8HXY - chains A and J of the 15 polymer chains in the assembly; structure by electron microscopy, 3.10 A resolution.

# Chain A
Protein: Histone H3
From: Xenopus laevis
Reference sequence: A0A310TTQ1 (A0A310TTQ1_XENLA); residues 1-135 here correspond to UniProt positions 2-136 (UniProt number = residue number + 1)
Amino-acid sequence (135 residues; each row starts with the number of its first residue):
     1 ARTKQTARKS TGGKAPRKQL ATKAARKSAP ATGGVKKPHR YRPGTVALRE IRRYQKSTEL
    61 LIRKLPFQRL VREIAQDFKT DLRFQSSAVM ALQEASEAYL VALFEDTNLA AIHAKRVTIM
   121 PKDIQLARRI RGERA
Unresolved in the structure: 1-32, 135
Differences from the reference sequence: engineered mutation Ala110 (Cys111 in A0A310TTQ1)
Modified residues: Lys36 (2-{[(2R)-2-amino-2-carboxyethyl]sulfanyl}-N,N,N-trimethylethanaminium; ML3)

# Chain J
Molecule: 352-nt DNA strand
Sequence (352 nucleotides; row label = number of the first residue in the row):
     1 ATCGCTGTTC AATACATGCA CAGGATGTAT ATATCTGACA CGTGCCTGGA GACTAGGGAG
    61 TAATCCCCTT GGCGGTTAAA ACGCGGGGGA CAGCGCGTAC GTGCGTTTAA GCGGTGCTAG
   121 AGCTGTCTAC GACCAATTGA GCGGCCTCGG CACCGGGATT CTCCAGTCTA GAACTGGCAG
   181 TACTTTCAAT ACATGCACAG GATGTATATA TCTGACACGT GCCTGGAGAC TAGGGAGTAA
   241 TCCCCTTGGC GGTTAAAACG CGGGGGACAG CGCGTACGTG CGTTTAAGCG GTGCTAGAGC
   301 TGTCTACGAC CAATTGAGCG GCCTCGGCAC CGGGATTCTC GATATCGAAT TC
Unresolved in the structure: 1-10, 181-352

# Interface between chain A and chain J
Residue-residue contacts - 23 pairs, chain A then chain J:
  Lys37(A) with DC164(J), salt bridge to the phosphate
  His39(A) with DC163(J), sugar contact
  Arg40(A) with DG85(J), base contact; DC163(J), sugar contact
  Tyr41(A) with DT162(J), phosphate contact; DC163(J), phosphate contact
  Arg42(A) with DG88(J), salt bridge to the phosphate; DC163(J), hydrogen bond to the phosphate
  Thr45(A) with DT162(J), phosphate contact; DC163(J), hydrogen bond to the phosphate
  Arg63(A) with DA79(J), salt bridge to the phosphate; DA80(J), salt bridge to the phosphate
  Arg72(A) with DT70(J), salt bridge to the phosphate
  Arg83(A) with DT70(J), sugar contact
  Phe84(A) with DT69(J), phosphate contact; DT70(J), hydrogen bond to the phosphate
  Gln85(A) with DT69(J), phosphate contact
  Ser86(A) with DT69(J), phosphate contact
  Arg116(A) with DA90(J), phosphate contact
  Val117(A) with DG89(J), phosphate contact; DA90(J), hydrogen bond to the phosphate
  Thr118(A) with DG89(J), hydrogen bond to the phosphate; DA90(J), hydrogen bond to the phosphate
Interface residues without a listed pair, chain A (17 interface residues in all): Pro43, Lys115
Interface residues without a listed pair, chain J (13 interface residues in all): DG87, DC91

# Overview
17 residues of chain A and 13 residues of chain J are in contact, with 6 hydrogen bonds and 5 salt bridges.
Polar pairs include Arg42(A)-DC163(J), Thr45(A)-DC163(J) and Phe84(A)-DT70(J).
Here chain A is Histone H3 (Xenopus laevis) and chain J is a 352-nt DNA strand. Entry 8HXY (Cryo-EM structure
of the histone deacetylase complex Rpd3S in complex with nucleosome) was determined by electron microscopy
together with 8HXX, 8HXZ, 8HY0 and 8JHO from the same study.
